PDB entry 8CBV | X-ray diffraction, 1.82 A resolution | chains B and D of the 4 polymer chains in the assembly

[Chain B (and D)]
Protein: Integrase
From: Human immunodeficiency virus 1
Notes: EC 2.7.7.-, 3.1.-.-; chain D of this document is another copy of the same molecule, construct and numbering; everything in this record applies to it too
UniProtKB: P12497 (POL_HV1N5); the construct has insertions or renumbered stretches relative to UniProt, so the offset changes along the chain: -19 to 49 = UniProt 1367-1435; 50-212 = UniProt 1197-1359
Sequence (233 residues; row label = number of the first residue in the row; numbers below 1 keep their minus sign (Ser-20 is residue -20)):
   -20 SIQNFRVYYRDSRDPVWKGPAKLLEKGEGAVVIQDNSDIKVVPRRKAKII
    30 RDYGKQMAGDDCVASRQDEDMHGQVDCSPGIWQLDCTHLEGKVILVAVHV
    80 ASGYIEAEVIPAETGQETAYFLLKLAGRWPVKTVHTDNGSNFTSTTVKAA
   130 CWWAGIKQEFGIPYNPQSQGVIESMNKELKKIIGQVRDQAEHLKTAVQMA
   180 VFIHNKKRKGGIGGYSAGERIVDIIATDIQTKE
Unresolved in the structure: -20 to 54, 140-146, 190-192, 209-212 (chain D: -20 to 55, 140-148, 189-192, 212)
Construct notes: expression tag (-20); engineered mutation Glu4 (Trp1390 in P12497), Lys185 (Phe1332 in P12497)
Curated features (UniProtKB/Swiss-Prot):
  - DNA-binding region: Phe-16 to Asp31 (Integrase-type)
  - binding site (Mg(2+)): Asp64, Asp116, Glu152
Metal / ion sites: Mg2+: Asp64, Asp116
Residues lining bound ligands:
  - U5S ((2S)-2-[3-cyclopropyl-2-(8-fluoranyl-5-methyl-3,4-dihydro-2H-chromen-6-yl)-6-methyl-phenyl]-2-cyclopropyloxy-ethanoic acid), molecule 1: Gln95, Ala98, Tyr99, Leu102, Thr124, Thr125, Ala128, Ala129, Trp132
  - U5S, molecule 2: Gln168, Ala169, Glu170, His171, Thr174, Met178
Reported in the primary citation:
  - binding site for U5S: Leu102, Thr124, Thr125, Ala128, Ala129, Trp132, Gln168, Ala169, Glu170, His171, Met178
  - mutagenesis - T174I: decreased growth

[How chain B and chain D interact]
Contacting residue pairs - 52 pairs, chain B then chain D:
  Tyr83(B) with Arg107(D)
  Glu85(B) with Arg107(D), salt bridge
  Glu87(B) with Glu87(D); Tyr99(D); Lys103(D), salt bridge
  Gln95(B) with His171(D), hydrogen bond
  Tyr99(B) with Glu87(D), hydrogen bond; Lys173(D); Gln177(D), hydrogen bond
  Leu102(B) with Thr174(D)
  Lys103(B) with Glu87(D), salt bridge; Gln177(D)
  Ala105(B) with Phe181(D); Lys185(D), hydrogen bond (backbone-side chain)
  Gly106(B) with Phe181(D); Asn184(D), hydrogen bond (backbone-side chain); Lys185(D)
  Arg107(B) with Tyr83(D); Glu85(D), salt bridge; Arg107(D)
  Trp108(B) with Trp108(D), hydrophobic; Lys185(D), hydrogen bond (backbone-side chain)
  Pro109(B) with Lys185(D)
  Trp132(B) with Met178(D), hydrophobic; Phe181(D), hydrophobic
  Ala133(B) with Phe181(D)
  His171(B) with Gln95(D), hydrogen bond
  Lys173(B) with Glu96(D), salt bridge; Tyr99(D)
  Thr174(B) with Leu102(D)
  Gln177(B) with Tyr99(D), hydrogen bond; Lys103(D)
  Met178(B) with Trp132(D), hydrophobic
  Phe181(B) with Ala105(D); Gly106(D); Trp132(D), hydrophobic; Ala133(D)
  Asn184(B) with Gly106(D), hydrogen bond (side chain-backbone)
  Lys185(B) with Ala105(D), hydrogen bond (side chain-backbone); Trp108(D), hydrogen bond (side chain-backbone)
  Tyr194(B) with Ile208(D); Lys211(D)
  Glu198(B) with Ile208(D)
  Val201(B) with Val201(D); Ile204(D), hydrophobic; Ala205(D)
  Asp202(B) with Gln209(D), hydrogen bond
  Ile204(B) with Val201(D), hydrophobic
  Ala205(B) with Val201(D); Ala205(D), hydrophobic
  Thr206(B) with Gln209(D)
  Ile208(B) with Glu198(D)
Also at the interface, not in a pair above, chain B (33 interface residues in all): Val88, Glu96, Ile182
Also at the interface, not in a pair above, chain D (35 interface residues in all): Val88, Pro109, Gln168, Ile182, Tyr194, Asp202

[Summary]
The interface between chain B and chain D involves 33 residues on one side and 35 on the other, with 12
hydrogen bonds and 5 salt bridges. Polar pairs include Glu85(B)-Arg107(D), Glu87(B)-Lys103(D) and
Lys173(B)-Glu96(D). The paper reports a binding site for U5S at Leu102(B), Thr124(B) and Thr125(B) among
others; T174I of chain B reduces growth.
Chain B and chain D are both Integrase (Human immunodeficiency virus 1); the structure, HIV-1 Integrase
Catalytic Core Domain and C-Terminal Domain in Complex with Allosteric Integrase Inhibitor MUT916, was
determined by X-ray diffraction, deposited together with 8BV2, 8CBR, 8CBS, 8CBT and 8CBU.
